7TQS - chains a and d of the 22 polymer chains in the assembly; structure by electron microscopy, 3.90 A resolution.

== Chain a ==
Protein: VP1
From: Coxsackievirus A21
Notes: EC 3.4.22.29, 3.6.1.15, 3.4.22.28, 2.7.7.48
Reference sequence: Q7T7N6 (Q7T7N6_9ENTO); residues 1-298 here correspond to UniProt positions 582-879 (UniProt number = residue number + 581)
Sequence (298 residues; each row starts with the number of its first residue):
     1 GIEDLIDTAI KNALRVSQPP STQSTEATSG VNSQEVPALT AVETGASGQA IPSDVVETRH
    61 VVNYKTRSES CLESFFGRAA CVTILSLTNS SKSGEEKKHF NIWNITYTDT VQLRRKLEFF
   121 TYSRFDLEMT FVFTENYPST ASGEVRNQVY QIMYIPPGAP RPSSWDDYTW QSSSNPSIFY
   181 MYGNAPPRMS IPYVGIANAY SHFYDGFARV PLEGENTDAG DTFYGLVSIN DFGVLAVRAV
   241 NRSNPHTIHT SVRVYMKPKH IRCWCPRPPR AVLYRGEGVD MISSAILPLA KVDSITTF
Disordered / not traced: 1-16
Differences from the reference sequence: conflict A290 (Thr871 in Q7T7N6)

== Chain d ==
Protein: VP4
From: Coxsackievirus A21
Notes: EC 3.4.22.29, 3.6.1.15, 3.4.22.28, 2.7.7.48
Reference sequence: Q7T7N6 (Q7T7N6_9ENTO); numbering as in UniProt (aligned over 1-69)
Sequence (69 residues; numbered 1 to 69; the number before each row is that of its first residue):
     1 MGAQVSTQKT GAHENQNVAA NGSTINYTTI NYYKDSASNS ATRQDLSQDP SKFTEPVKDL
    61 MLKTAPALN
Disordered / not traced: 1

== Interface between chain a and chain d ==
Pairs across the interface - 44 pairs, chain a then chain d:
  Q18(a) with N17(d); V18(d); A19(d), hydrogen bond (side chain-backbone)
  P19(a) with L46(d), hydrophobic
  P20(a) with L46(d), hydrophobic
  E35(a) with T64(d)
  V36(a) with K63(d); T64(d), hydrogen bond (backbone-backbone)
  P37(a) with K63(d)
  T40(a) with A67(d)
  A41(a) with A67(d); L68(d), hydrophobic
  T44(a) with V57(d); M61(d); L68(d)
  G45(a) with P56(d)
  A46(a) with T54(d); M61(d), hydrophobic
  S47(a) with T54(d), hydrogen bond (backbone-backbone)
  Q49(a) with T54(d); E55(d); K63(d)
  D54(a) with K63(d), salt bridge
  Y64(a) with N17(d)
  T66(a) with L46(d)
  R67(a) with L46(d); Q48(d), hydrogen bond
  S68(a) with Q44(d); L46(d)
  C71(a) with D45(d); L46(d), hydrophobic
  E73(a) with A41(d); T42(d)
  D126(a) with A37(d)
  S190(a) with A37(d), hydrogen bond (side chain-backbone)
  P192(a) with A37(d), hydrophobic
  K259(a) with A37(d), hydrogen bond (side chain-backbone); S38(d); N39(d), hydrogen bond (side chain-backbone)
  H260(a) with N39(d), hydrogen bond (side chain-backbone); S40(d), hydrogen bond (side chain-backbone); A41(d); T42(d)
  P266(a) with F53(d)
Also at the interface, not in a pair above, chain a (28 interface residues in all): L39, I51
Also at the interface, not in a pair above, chain d (26 interface residues in all): K9, S36, A65

== Overview ==
Chain a and chain d form an interface of 28 and 26 residues respectively, with 9 hydrogen bonds and 1 salt
bridge. Among the polar pairs are D54(a)-K63(d), Q18(a)-A19(d) and R67(a)-Q48(d).
Here chain a is VP1 and chain d is VP4, both from Coxsackievirus A21. Entry 7TQS (Coxsackievirus A21 capsid
subdomain in complex with mouse polyclonal antibody pAbC-3) was determined by electron microscopy (same
publication as 7TQT and 7TQU).
